PDB entry 4QY2 | X-ray diffraction, 2.40 A resolution | chains E and F of the 6 polymer chains in the assembly

Chain E:
Protein: hemagglutinin
Source organism: Influenza A virus
Sequence (318 residues; row label = number of the first residue in the row):
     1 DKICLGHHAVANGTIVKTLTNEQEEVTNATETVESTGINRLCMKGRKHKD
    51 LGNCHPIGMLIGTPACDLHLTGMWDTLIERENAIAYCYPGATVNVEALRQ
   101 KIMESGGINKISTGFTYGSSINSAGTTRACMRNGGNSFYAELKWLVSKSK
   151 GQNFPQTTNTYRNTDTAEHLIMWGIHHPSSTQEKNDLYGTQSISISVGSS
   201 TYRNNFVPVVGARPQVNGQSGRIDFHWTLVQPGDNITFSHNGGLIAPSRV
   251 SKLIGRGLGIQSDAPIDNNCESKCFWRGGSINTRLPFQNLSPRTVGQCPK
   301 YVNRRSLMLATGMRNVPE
Cystine bridges: C42-C270, C54-C66, C87-C130, C274-C298
Covalently attached groups: N-acetylglucosamine (NAG) linked to N235
Small-molecule neighbours: N-acetyl-alpha-neuraminic acid (SIA): Y88, G125, T126, T127, R128, N136, W144, V146, H176, E183, L187, Q219, G221

Chain F:
Protein: hemagglutinin
Source organism: Influenza A virus
Sequence (174 residues; numbered 324 to 497; the number before each row is that of its first residue):
   324 GLFGAIAGFLENGWEGMVDGWYGFRHQNAQGTGQAADYKSTQAAIDQITG
   374 KLNRLVEKTNTEFESIESEFSEIEHQIGNVINWTKDSITDIWTYQAELLV
   424 AMENQHTIDMADSEMLNLYERVRKQLRQNAEEDGKGCFEIYHACDDSCME
   474 SIRNNTYDHSQYREEALLNRLNIN
Cystine bridges: C467-C471
Covalently attached groups: N-acetylglucosamine (NAG) linked to N405

Chain E / chain F interface:
Disulfides between the chains: C4(E)-C460(F)
Pairs across the interface - 136 pairs, chain E then chain F:
  D1(E) with Q350(F); N351(F); E462(F); I463(F), hydrogen bond (backbone-backbone); H465(F); C467(F), hydrogen bond (side chain-backbone)
  K2(E) with H349(F); Q350(F), hydrogen bond (backbone-backbone); F461(F); M472(F)
  I3(E) with F347(F), hydrophobic; R348(F); C460(F); F461(F), hydrogen bond (backbone-backbone); I463(F), hydrophobic; I475(F), hydrophobic
  C4(E) with W337(F); G346(F); F347(F); R348(F), hydrogen bond (backbone-backbone); G459(F); C460(F), disulfide
  L5(E) with L333(F); W337(F); G346(F); F347(F), hydrophobic; L441(F), hydrophobic; G459(F), hydrogen bond (backbone-backbone); F461(F), hydrophobic
  G6(E) with W337(F); M340(F); Y345(F); G346(F), hydrogen bond (backbone-backbone); M438(F)
  H7(E) with I329(F); L333(F); N335(F); G336(F); W337(F), hydrogen bond (backbone-backbone); M340(F); W344(F); Y345(F); M438(F)
  H8(E) with W337(F); M340(F); G343(F); W344(F), hydrogen bond (backbone-backbone)
  A9(E) with G336(F); W337(F), hydrogen bond (backbone-backbone); E338(F)
  A11(E) with E338(F)
  V16(E) with N427(F)
  K17(E) with E420(F), salt bridge; V423(F); A424(F); N427(F), hydrogen bond (backbone-side chain)
  T18(E) with A424(F); N427(F); Q428(F), hydrogen bond; I431(F)
  L19(E) with A424(F), hydrogen bond (backbone-backbone); M425(F); Q428(F), hydrogen bond (backbone-side chain)
  T20(E) with Q428(F), hydrogen bond
  E24(E) with I431(F)
  V26(E) with I431(F), hydrophobic
  T30(E) with L375(F)
  T32(E) with L378(F)
  E79(E) with F393(F)
  R80(E) with F393(F)
  E81(E) with F393(F)
  E96(E) with S391(F); S394(F)
  R99(E) with S391(F)
  E104(E) with E387(F)
  L258(E) with E385(F)
  Q261(E) with E390(F); S391(F), hydrogen bond; E392(F), hydrogen bond (side chain-backbone); F393(F)
  S262(E) with F393(F)
  D263(E) with F393(F)
  R277(E) with E392(F), salt bridge; F393(F)
  R284(E) with V379(F)
  P286(E) with L378(F)
  F287(E) with A419(F), hydrophobic
  R293(E) with E390(F), salt bridge; E392(F), salt bridge
  V295(E) with F386(F); S388(F)
  G296(E) with T384(F); E385(F); F386(F), hydrogen bond (backbone-backbone)
  Q297(E) with K381(F); N383(F); T384(F); E385(F)
  C298(E) with K381(F), hydrogen bond (backbone-side chain)
  K300(E) with F386(F); W415(F)
  Y301(E) with T412(F)
  V302(E) with W415(F); T416(F)
  N303(E) with T412(F); T416(F)
  R304(E) with T416(F); E420(F), salt bridge
  L307(E) with A419(F), hydrophobic; E420(F); V423(F), hydrophobic
  M308(E) with V423(F); N427(F), hydrogen bond (backbone-side chain)
  L309(E) with L375(F), hydrophobic; E426(F); N427(F)
  A310(E) with N427(F), hydrogen bond (backbone-side chain); T430(F)
  T311(E) with W344(F); I371(F); L375(F)
  G312(E) with W344(F); T430(F)
  M313(E) with I329(F), hydrophobic; W344(F), hydrophobic; Y345(F), hydrophobic; A434(F), hydrophobic
  R314(E) with G324(F); A330(F); I431(F)
  V316(E) with A330(F), hydrophobic; E334(F); N335(F); G336(F), hydrogen bond (backbone-backbone)
  P317(E) with E338(F)
  E318(E) with N335(F)
Also at the interface, not in a pair above, chain E (58 interface residues in all): V10, Q100, P292, P299
Also at the interface, not in a pair above, chain F (72 interface residues in all): A352, T382, I389, K408, D413, L422, D432, Y442, V445, L449, D456, A466

Summary:
The interface between chain E and chain F involves 58 residues on one side and 72 on the other, with 1
disulfide bond, 22 hydrogen bonds and 5 salt bridges. Polar contacts include K17(E)-E420(F), R277(E)-E392(F)
and R293(E)-E390(F). Ligands of chain E: N-acetyl-alpha-neuraminic acid.
Chain E is hemagglutinin and chain F is hemagglutinin, both from Influenza A virus; the structure, Structure
of H10 from human-infecting H10N8 virus in complex with human receptor analog, was determined by X-ray
diffraction, deposited together with 4QY0 and 4QY1.
